PDB entry 3GGW | X-ray diffraction, 1.70 A resolution | chains A and E of the 3 polymer chains in the assembly

# Chain A
Molecule: Fab F22-4 light chain
Organism: Mus musculus
Notes: antibody fragment or engineered binder
Chain sequence (219 residues; row label = number of the first residue in the row; a row labelled like 27A-27E holds insertion residues (27A, then the next letters in order)):
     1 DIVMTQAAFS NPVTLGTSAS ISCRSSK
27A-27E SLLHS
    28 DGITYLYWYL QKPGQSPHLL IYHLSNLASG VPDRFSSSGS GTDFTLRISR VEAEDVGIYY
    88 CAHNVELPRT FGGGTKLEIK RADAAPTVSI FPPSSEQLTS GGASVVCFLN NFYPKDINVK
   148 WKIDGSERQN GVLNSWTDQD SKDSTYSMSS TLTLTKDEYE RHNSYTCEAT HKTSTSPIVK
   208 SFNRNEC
Unresolved in the structure: 214
Cystine bridges: Cys23-Cys88, Cys134-Cys194

# Chain E
Molecule: Peptide B1
Chain sequence (12 residues; each row starts with the number of its first residue):
     1 YLEDWIKYNN QK
Unresolved in the structure: 12

# Chain A / chain E interface
Pairs across the interface (11; chain A residue first):
  His27D(A) - Leu2(E)
  His27D(A) - Ile6(E)
  Asp28(A) - Ile6(E)
  Tyr32(A) - Ile6(E)
  Asn91(A) - Tyr1(E)  hydrogen bond
  Asn91(A) - Leu2(E)
  Asn91(A) - Trp5(E)  hydrogen bond
  Val92(A) - Tyr1(E)
  Val92(A) - Leu2(E)
  Glu93(A) - Tyr1(E)
  Arg96(A) - Tyr1(E)  hydrogen bond
Other interface residues (no listed pair), chain A (8 interface residues in all): Leu94

# Summary
The interface between chain A and chain E involves 8 residues on one side and 4 on the other, with 3 hydrogen
bonds. Polar contacts include Asn91(A)-Tyr1(E), Asn91(A)-Trp5(E) and Arg96(A)-Tyr1(E).
Chain A is Fab F22-4 light chain (Mus musculus) and chain E is Peptide B1; the structure, Crystal Structure of
FAB F22-4 in complex with a Carbohydrate-mimetic peptide, was determined by X-ray diffraction.
